4AAS - chains A and B of the 14 polymer chains in the assembly; structure by electron microscopy, 8.50 A resolution (very low resolution: no residue pairs are listed; an interface is given only as per-side residue counts).

== Chain A (and B) ==
Molecule: 60 kDa chaperonin
From: Escherichia coli
Notes: chain B of this document is another copy of the same molecule, construct and numbering; everything in this record applies to it too
Reference sequence: P0A6F5 (CH60_ECOLI); residue numbers follow UniProt; this construct covers 1-548
Amino-acid sequence (548 residues; each row starts with the number of its first residue):
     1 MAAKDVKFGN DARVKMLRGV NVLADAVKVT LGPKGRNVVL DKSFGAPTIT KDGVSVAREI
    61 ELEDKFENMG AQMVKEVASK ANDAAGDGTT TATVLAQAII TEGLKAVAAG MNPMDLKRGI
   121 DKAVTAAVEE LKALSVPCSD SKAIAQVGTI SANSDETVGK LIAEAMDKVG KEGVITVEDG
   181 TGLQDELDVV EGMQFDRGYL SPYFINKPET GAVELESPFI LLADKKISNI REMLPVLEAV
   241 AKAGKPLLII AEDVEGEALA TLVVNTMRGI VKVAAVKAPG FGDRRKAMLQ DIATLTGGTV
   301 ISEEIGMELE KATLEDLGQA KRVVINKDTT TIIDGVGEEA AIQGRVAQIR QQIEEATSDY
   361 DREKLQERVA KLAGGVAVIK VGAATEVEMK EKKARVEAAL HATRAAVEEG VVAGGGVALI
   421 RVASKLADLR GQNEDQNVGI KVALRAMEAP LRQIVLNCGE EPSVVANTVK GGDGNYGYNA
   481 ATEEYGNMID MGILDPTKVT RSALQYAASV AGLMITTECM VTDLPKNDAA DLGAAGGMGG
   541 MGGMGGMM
Disordered / not traced: 1, 526-548
Sequence notes: engineered mutation Ala398 (Asp in P0A6F5)
Ion coordination: Mg2+: Asp87 (together with ATP)
Ligand contacts: ATP: Leu31, Lys51, Asp52, Gly53, Val54, Asp87, Gly88, Thr89, Thr90, Thr91, Ile150, Ser151, Asn153, Gly414, Gly415, Gly416, Ile454, Tyr478, Asn479, Ala480, Ala481, Met488, Ile493, Asp495
What the authors report for this chain:
  - conformationally variable residues (domain motion): Asp83, Lys327

== How chain A and chain B interact ==
At this resolution (8 A) residue pairs are not listed: 21 residues of chain A and 17 of chain B lie at the interface.

== Overview ==
21 residues of chain A face 17 of chain B across their interface. Chain A binds ATP. From the paper:
conformational variability at Asp83(A) and Lys327(A).
Both chains are 60 kDa chaperonin (Escherichia coli). Entry 4AAS (ATP-triggered molecular mechanics of the
chaperonin GroEL) was determined by electron microscopy, deposited together with 4AAQ, 4AAR, 4AAU, 4AB2 and
4AB3.
